4V04 - chain A; structure by X-ray diffraction, 2.12 A resolution.

== Chain A ==
Protein: Fibroblast growth factor receptor 1 (fms-RELATED tyrosine kinase 2, pfeiffer syndrome), isoform cra_b
Organism: Homo sapiens
Notes: fragment: kinase
Reference sequence: D3DSX2 (D3DSX2_HUMAN); residues 458-765 here correspond to UniProt positions 22-329 (UniProt number = residue number - 436)
Sequence (309 residues; row label = number of the first residue in the row):
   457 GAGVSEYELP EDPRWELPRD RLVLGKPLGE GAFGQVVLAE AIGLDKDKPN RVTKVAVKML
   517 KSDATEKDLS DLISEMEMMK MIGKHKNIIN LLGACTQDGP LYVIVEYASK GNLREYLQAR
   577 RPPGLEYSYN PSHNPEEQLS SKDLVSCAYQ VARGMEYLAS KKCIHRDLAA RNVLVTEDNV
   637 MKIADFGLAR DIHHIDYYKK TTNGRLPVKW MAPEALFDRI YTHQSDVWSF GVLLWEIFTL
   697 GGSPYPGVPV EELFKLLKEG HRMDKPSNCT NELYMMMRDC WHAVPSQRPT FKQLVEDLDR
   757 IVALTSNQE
Disordered / not traced: 457-462, 487-489, 585, 645-650
Construct notes: expression tag (457); engineered mutation Ala-488 (Cys52 in D3DSX2), Ser-584 (Cys148 in D3DSX2)
Ligand contacts: Ponatinib (0LI; 3-(imidazo[1,2-b]pyridazin-3-ylethynyl)-4-methyl-N-{4-[(4-methylpiperazin-1-yl)methyl]-3-(trifluoromethyl)phenyl}benzam ide): Leu-484, Val-492, Ala-512, Val-513, Lys-514, Glu-531, Met-534, Met-535, Ile-538, Ile-544, Ile-545, Val-561, Glu-562, Tyr-563, Ala-564, Leu-614, Cys-619, Ile-620, His-621, Arg-622, Leu-630, Ile-639, Ala-640, Asp-641, Phe-642, Gly-643, Leu-644

== In short ==
Bound to chain A: Ponatinib.
Chain A is Fibroblast growth factor receptor 1 (fms-RELATED tyrosine kinase 2, pfeiffer syndrome), isoform
cra_b (Homo sapiens); the structure, FGFR1 in complex with ponatinib, was determined by X-ray diffraction
together with 4V01, 4V05 and 4UXQ from the same study.
